1ZSD - chains A and B of the 3 polymer chains in the assembly; structure by X-ray diffraction, 1.70 A resolution.

== Chain A ==
Protein: HLA class I histocompatibility antigen, B-35 alpha chain
Organism: Homo sapiens
Notes: fragment: extracellular domains alpha-1
UniProt: P30685 (1B35_HUMAN); residues 1-276 here correspond to UniProt positions 25-300 (UniProt number = residue number + 24)
Chain sequence (276 residues; numbered 1 to 276; the number before each row is that of its first residue):
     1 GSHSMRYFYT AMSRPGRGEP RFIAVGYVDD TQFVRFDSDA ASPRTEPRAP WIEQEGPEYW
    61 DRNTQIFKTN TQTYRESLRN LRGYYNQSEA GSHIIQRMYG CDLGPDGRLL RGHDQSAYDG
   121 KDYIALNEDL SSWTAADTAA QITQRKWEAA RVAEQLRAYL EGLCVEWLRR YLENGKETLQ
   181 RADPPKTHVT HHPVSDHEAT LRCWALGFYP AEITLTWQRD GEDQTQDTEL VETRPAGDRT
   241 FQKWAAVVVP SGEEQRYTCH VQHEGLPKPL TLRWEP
Disulfide bonds: Cys101-Cys164, Cys203-Cys259

== Chain B ==
Protein: Beta-2-microglobulin
Organism: Homo sapiens
Notes: fragment: beta-2-microglobulin
UniProt: P61769 (B2MG_HUMAN); residues 1-99 here correspond to UniProt positions 21-119 (UniProt number = residue number + 20)
Chain sequence (99 residues; each row starts with the number of its first residue):
     1 IQRTPKIQVY SRHPAENGKS NFLNCYVSGF HPSDIEVDLL KNGERIEKVE HSDLSFSKDW
    61 SFYLLYYTEF TPTEKDEYAC RVNHVTLSQP KIVKWDRDM
Disulfide bonds: Cys25-Cys80

== Chain A / chain B interface ==
Pairs across the interface (60):
  Phe8(A) - Ser55(B)
  Phe8(A) - Phe56(B)
  Tyr9(A) - Phe56(B)
  Thr10(A) - Leu54(B)
  Thr10(A) - Phe56(B)
  Thr10(A) - Phe62(B)
  Met12(A) - Ser33(B)
  Met12(A) - Asp34(B)
  Arg17(A) - Asp34(B)  salt bridge
  Val25(A) - Asp53(B)
  Val25(A) - Leu54(B)
  Val25(A) - Ser55(B)
  Tyr27(A) - Ser55(B)
  Tyr27(A) - Tyr63(B)  hydrogen bond
  Gln32(A) - Asp53(B)  hydrogen bond
  Arg35(A) - Asp53(B)  salt bridge
  Arg48(A) - Asp53(B)  salt bridge
  Ile94(A) - Pro32(B)  hydrophobic
  Ile94(A) - Ser33(B)
  Gln96(A) - His31(B)  hydrogen bond
  Gln96(A) - Phe56(B)
  Gln96(A) - Trp60(B)  hydrogen bond (side chain-backbone)
  Gln96(A) - Phe62(B)
  Arg97(A) - Phe56(B)
  Met98(A) - Lys58(B)
  Met98(A) - Trp60(B)  hydrophobic
  Gln115(A) - Trp60(B)
  Ser116(A) - Trp60(B)
  Ala117(A) - Trp60(B)
  Asp119(A) - His31(B)
  Gly120(A) - Arg3(B)  hydrogen bond (backbone-side chain)
  Gly120(A) - His31(B)  hydrogen bond (backbone-side chain)
  Gly120(A) - Trp60(B)
  Asp122(A) - Trp60(B)  hydrogen bond
  His192(A) - Asp98(B)  salt bridge
  Arg202(A) - Asp98(B)  hydrogen bond (side chain-backbone)
  Arg202(A) - Met99(B)
  Trp204(A) - Asp98(B)
  Trp204(A) - Met99(B)
  Val231(A) - Gln8(B)
  Glu232(A) - Lys6(B)
  Glu232(A) - Gln8(B)  hydrogen bond (backbone-side chain)
  Glu232(A) - Tyr26(B)
  Glu232(A) - Ser28(B)  hydrogen bond
  Thr233(A) - Tyr26(B)
  Arg234(A) - Gln8(B)  hydrogen bond
  Arg234(A) - Tyr10(B)
  Arg234(A) - Met99(B)  hydrogen bond (side chain-backbone)
  Pro235(A) - Tyr10(B)  hydrogen bond (backbone-side chain)
  Pro235(A) - Asn24(B)
  Pro235(A) - Tyr26(B)
  Pro235(A) - Leu65(B)  hydrophobic
  Ala236(A) - Arg12(B)  hydrogen bond (backbone-side chain)
  Ala236(A) - Asn24(B)  hydrogen bond (backbone-side chain)
  Gly237(A) - Arg12(B)  hydrogen bond (backbone-side chain)
  Asp238(A) - Arg12(B)
  Gln242(A) - Tyr10(B)
  Gln242(A) - Ser11(B)  hydrogen bond (side chain-backbone)
  Gln242(A) - Arg12(B)  hydrogen bond (side chain-backbone)
  Trp244(A) - Met99(B)  hydrogen bond (side chain-backbone)
Interface residues without a listed pair, chain A (34 interface residues in all): Ile23
Interface residues without a listed pair, chain B (28 interface residues in all): Ile1, His13, Ser57, Asp59

== In short ==
Chain A and chain B form an interface of 34 and 28 residues respectively, with 19 hydrogen bonds and 4 salt
bridges. Polar pairs include Arg17(A)-Asp34(B), Arg35(A)-Asp53(B) and Arg48(A)-Asp53(B).
Here chain A is HLA class I histocompatibility antigen, B-35 alpha chain and chain B is Beta-2-microglobulin,
both from Homo sapiens. Entry 1ZSD (Crystal Structure Of HLA-B*3501 Presenting an 11-Mer EBV Antigen
EPLPQGQLTAY) was determined by X-ray diffraction.
